Entry 6ACZ (electron microscopy, 4.30 A resolution (low resolution: residue-level contacts below are approximate; hydrogen-bond / salt-bridge calls are withheld)); this record covers chains A and B of the 3 polymer chains in the assembly.

[Chain A]
Name: VP1
Source organism: Coxsackievirus A10
Reference sequence: A0A1V0FT21 (A0A1V0FT21_9ENTO); residues 1-298 here correspond to UniProt positions 565-862 (UniProt number = residue number + 564)
Amino-acid sequence (298 residues; row label = number of the first residue in the row):
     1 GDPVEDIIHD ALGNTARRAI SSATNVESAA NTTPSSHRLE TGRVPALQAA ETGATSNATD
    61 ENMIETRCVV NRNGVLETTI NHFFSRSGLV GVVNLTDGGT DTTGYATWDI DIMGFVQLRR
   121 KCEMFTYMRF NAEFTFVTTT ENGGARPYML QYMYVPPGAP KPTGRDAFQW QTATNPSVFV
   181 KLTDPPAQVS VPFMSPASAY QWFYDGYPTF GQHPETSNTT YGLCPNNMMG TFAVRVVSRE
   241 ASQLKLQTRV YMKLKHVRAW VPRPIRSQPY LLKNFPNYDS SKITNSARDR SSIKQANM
Disordered / not traced: 1-67, 99-101, 209-217

[Chain B]
Name: VP2
Source organism: Coxsackievirus A10
Reference sequence: A0A1V0FT21 (A0A1V0FT21_9ENTO); residues 1-255 here correspond to UniProt positions 70-324 (UniProt number = residue number + 69)
Amino-acid sequence (255 residues; row label = number of the first residue in the row):
     1 SPSVEACGYS DRVAQLTVGN SSITTQEAAN IVLAYGEWPE YCPDTDATAV DKPTRPDVSV
    61 NRFYTLDSKM WQENSTGWYW KFPDVLNKTG VFGQNAQFHY LYRSGFCLHV QCNASKFHQG
   121 ALLVAVIPEF VIAGRGSNTK PNEAPHPGFT TTFPGTTGAT FYDPYVLDSG VPLSQALIYP
   181 HQWINLRTNN CATVIVPYIN AVPFDSAINH SNFGLIVIPV SPLKYSSGAT TAIPITITIA
   241 PLNSEFGGLR QAVSQ
Disordered / not traced: 1-29, 50-51, 138-144, 252-255

[Chain A / chain B interface]
Pairs across the interface (50):
  Thr126(A) - Glu129(B)
  Tyr127(A) - Glu129(B)
  Tyr127(A) - Ala201(B)
  Ser198(A) - Ala201(B)
  Gln201(A) - Ala201(B)
  Phe203(A) - Glu129(B)
  Phe203(A) - Val131(B)
  Tyr204(A) - Glu129(B)
  Tyr204(A) - His210(B)
  Asp205(A) - Lys81(B)
  Asp205(A) - Glu129(B)
  Asp205(A) - Phe130(B)
  Asp205(A) - Thr152(B)
  Asp205(A) - Asn209(B)
  Asp205(A) - His210(B)
  Asp205(A) - Ser211(B)
  Gly206(A) - Asn209(B)
  Tyr207(A) - Thr152(B)
  Tyr207(A) - Asn209(B)
  Tyr221(A) - Thr152(B)
  Pro262(A) - Ile178(B)
  Arg263(A) - Pro128(B)
  Arg263(A) - Glu129(B)
  Arg263(A) - Ile178(B)
  Arg263(A) - Tyr179(B)
  Pro264(A) - Val171(B)
  Pro264(A) - Gln175(B)
  Pro264(A) - Ile178(B)
  Pro264(A) - Tyr179(B)
  Ile265(A) - Pro172(B)
  Ile265(A) - Gln175(B)
  Arg266(A) - Ser169(B)
  Arg266(A) - Gly170(B)
  Ser267(A) - Gly170(B)
  Ser267(A) - Pro172(B)
  Gln268(A) - Val166(B)
  Gln268(A) - Gly170(B)
  Phe275(A) - His146(B)
  Pro276(A) - Ala133(B)
  Asn277(A) - Ala133(B)
  Asn277(A) - Gly134(B)
  Tyr278(A) - Gly134(B)
  Tyr278(A) - Arg135(B)
  Tyr278(A) - Asp163(B)
  Tyr278(A) - Asp168(B)
  Asp279(A) - Ser137(B)
  Ser280(A) - Arg135(B)
  Ser280(A) - Gly136(B)
  Ser280(A) - Asp163(B)
  Ser286(A) - Tyr165(B)
Interface residues without a listed pair, chain A (29 interface residues in all): Ala197, Pro208, Asn218, Thr219, Ile283
Interface residues without a listed pair, chain B (35 interface residues in all): Ile132, Pro147, Gly148, Phe149, Phe153, Ala176, Asn200, Val202

[Summary]
Chain A and chain B form an interface of 29 and 35 residues respectively.
Chain A is VP1 and chain B is VP2, both from Coxsackievirus A10; the structure, The structure of CVA10 virus
A-particle from its complex with Fab 2G8, was determined by electron microscopy, deposited together with 6ACU,
6ACW, 6ACY, 6AD0 and 6AD1.
